9CQ6 - chains B and J of the 18 polymer chains in the assembly; structure by electron microscopy, 3.10 A resolution.

# Chain B
Name: X-ray repair cross-complementing protein 5
From: Homo sapiens
Reference sequence: P13010 (XRCC5_HUMAN); residue numbers follow UniProt; this construct covers 1-732
Amino-acid sequence (732 residues; each row starts with the number of its first residue):
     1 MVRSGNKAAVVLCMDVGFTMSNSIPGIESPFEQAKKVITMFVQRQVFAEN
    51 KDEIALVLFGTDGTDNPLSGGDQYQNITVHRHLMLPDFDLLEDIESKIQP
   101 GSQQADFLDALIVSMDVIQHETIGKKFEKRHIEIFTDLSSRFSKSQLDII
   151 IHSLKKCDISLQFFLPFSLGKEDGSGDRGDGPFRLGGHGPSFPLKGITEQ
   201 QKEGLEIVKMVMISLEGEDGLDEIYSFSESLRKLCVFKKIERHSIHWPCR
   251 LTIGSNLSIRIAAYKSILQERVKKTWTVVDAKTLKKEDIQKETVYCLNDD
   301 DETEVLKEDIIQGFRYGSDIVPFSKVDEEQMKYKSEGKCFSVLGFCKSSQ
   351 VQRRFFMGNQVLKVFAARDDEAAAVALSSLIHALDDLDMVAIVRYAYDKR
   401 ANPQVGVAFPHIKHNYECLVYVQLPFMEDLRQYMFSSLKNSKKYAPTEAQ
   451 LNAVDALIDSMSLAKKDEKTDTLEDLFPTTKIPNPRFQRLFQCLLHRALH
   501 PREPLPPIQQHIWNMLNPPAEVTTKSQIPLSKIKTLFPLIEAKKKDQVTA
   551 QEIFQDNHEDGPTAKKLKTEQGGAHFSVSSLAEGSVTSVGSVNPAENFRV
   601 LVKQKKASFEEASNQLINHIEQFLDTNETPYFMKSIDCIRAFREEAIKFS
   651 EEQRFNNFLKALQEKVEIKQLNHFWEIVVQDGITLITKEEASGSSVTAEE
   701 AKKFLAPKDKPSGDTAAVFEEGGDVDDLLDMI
Unresolved in the structure: 1-5, 170-180, 543-732
UniProt features mapped onto this chain:
  - region: Leu138 to Leu165 (Leucine-zipper)
  - motif: Glu720 to Leu728 (EEXXXDL motif)
  - modified residue: Lys144 (N6-acetyllysine), Ser255 (Phosphoserine), Ser258 (Phosphoserine), Lys265 (N6-acetyllysine), Ser318 (Phosphoserine), Lys332 (N6-acetyllysine), Thr535 (Phosphothreonine), Ser577 (Phosphoserine), Ser579 (Phosphoserine), Ser580 (Phosphoserine), Lys660 (N6-acetyllysine), Lys665 (N6-acetyllysine), Thr715 (Phosphothreonine)
  - cross-link (Glycyl lysine isopeptide (Lys-Gly)): Lys195 (interchain with G-Cter in SUMO2), Lys532 (interchain with G-Cter in SUMO2), Lys534 (interchain with G-Cter in SUMO2), Lys566 (interchain with G-Cter in SUMO2), Lys568 (interchain with G-Cter in SUMO2), Lys669 (interchain with G-Cter in SUMO2), Lys688 (interchain with G-Cter in SUMO2)

# Chain J
Molecule: 68-nt DNA strand
Sequence (68 nucleotides; numbered 1 to 68; the number before each row is that of its first residue):
     1 CGCGCCCAGCTTTCCCAGCTAATAAACTAAAAACATTCGTTCACGTGAGT
    51 TCCAGTACAAGTCTGGTC
Unresolved in the structure: 1-30

# How chain B and chain J interact
Pairs across the interface (12):
  Ile245(B) with DT40(J), phosphate contact; DT41(J), phosphate contact
  Lys265(B) with DC42(J), salt bridge to the phosphate
  Lys325(B) with DG45(J), salt bridge to the phosphate
  Gln360(B) with DC42(J), phosphate contact
  Tyr397(B) with DT41(J), sugar contact; DC42(J), sugar contact
  Arg400(B) with DC42(J), hydrogen bond to the base; DA43(J), hydrogen bond to the sugar
  Ala401(B) with DC42(J), phosphate contact; DA43(J), phosphate contact
  Asn402(B) with DA43(J), hydrogen bond to the phosphate
Also at the interface, not in a pair above, chain B (10 interface residues in all): Ser244, Gln312

# Overview
10 residues of chain B face 5 of chain J across their interface, with 3 hydrogen bonds and 2 salt bridges.
Polar contacts include Arg400(B)-DC42(J), Arg400(B)-DA43(J) and Asn402(B)-DA43(J).
Here chain B is X-ray repair cross-complementing protein 5 (Homo sapiens) and chain J is a 68-nt DNA strand.
Entry 9CQ6 (The ligation complex in the NHEJ pathway) was determined by electron microscopy (same publication
as 9CQ3, 9CQC, 9N81, 9N82 and 9N83).
